Entry 6XH8 (electron microscopy, 4.10 A resolution (low resolution: residue-level contacts below are approximate; hydrogen-bond / salt-bridge calls are withheld)); this record covers chains H and 2 of the 11 polymer chains in the assembly.

== Chain H ==
Molecule: HTH-type transcriptional regulator CueR
Source organism: Escherichia coli
UniProtKB: P0A9G4 (CUER_ECOLI); residue numbers follow UniProt; this construct covers 1-135
Amino-acid sequence (143 residues; numbered 1 to 143; the number before each row is that of its first residue):
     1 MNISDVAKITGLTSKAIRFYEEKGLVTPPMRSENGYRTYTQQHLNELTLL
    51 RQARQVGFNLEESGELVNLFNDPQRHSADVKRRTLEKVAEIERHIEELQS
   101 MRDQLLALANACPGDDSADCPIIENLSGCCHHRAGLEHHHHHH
Not modelled in the structure: 131-143
Construct notes: expression tag (136-143)
Ion coordination: Cu ion near Cys112 (its only coordinating residue here)
What the authors report for this chain:
  - mutagenesis - S32A/E33A/T38A: decreased binding to RNAP holoenzyme

== Chain 2 ==
Molecule: Template strand DNA
Sequence (54 nucleotides; each row starts with the number of its first residue):
     1 CGCCGCGTCAGACTCGTAGGAGGTTAAACCTTCCAGCAAGGGGAAGGTCA
    51 AGGC

== How chain H and chain 2 interact ==
Residue-residue contacts - 22 pairs, chain H then chain 2:
  Thr13(H) with DG41(2)
  Lys15(H) with DG41(2); DG42(2); DG43(2)
  Ala16(H) with DG40(2); DG41(2)
  Phe19(H) with DA39(2); DG40(2)
  Tyr20(H) with DG40(2)
  Glu33(H) with DT48(2); DC49(2)
  Asn34(H) with DT48(2); DC49(2)
  Tyr36(H) with DG47(2); DT48(2)
  Arg54(H) with DA39(2); DG40(2)
  Asn59(H) with DA39(2)
  Leu60(H) with DA38(2); DA39(2); DG40(2)
  Glu61(H) with DA38(2)

== In short ==
The interface between chain H and chain 2 involves 12 residues on one side and 9 on the other. From the paper:
S32A/E33A/T38A of chain H reduce binding to RNAP holoenzyme.
Chain H is HTH-type transcriptional regulator CueR (Escherichia coli) and chain 2 is Template strand DNA; the
structure, CueR-transcription activation complex with RNA transcript, was determined by electron microscopy,
deposited together with 6XH7.
